1N5N - chain A; structure by X-ray diffraction, 1.80 A resolution.

== Chain A ==
Name: Peptide deformylase
Organism: Pseudomonas aeruginosa
Notes: EC 3.5.1.88
UniProt: Q9I7A8 (DEF_PSEAE); residues 1-168 here = UniProt positions 1-168
Sequence (180 residues; row label = number of the first residue in the row; numbers below 1 keep their minus sign (Met-11 is residue -11)):
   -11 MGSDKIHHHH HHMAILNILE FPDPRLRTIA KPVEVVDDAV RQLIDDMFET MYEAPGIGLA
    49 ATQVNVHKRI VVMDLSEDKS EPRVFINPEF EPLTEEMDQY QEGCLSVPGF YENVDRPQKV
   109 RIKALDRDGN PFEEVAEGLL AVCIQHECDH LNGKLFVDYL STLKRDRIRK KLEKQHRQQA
Unresolved in the structure: -11 to 0, 168
Sequence notes: expression tag (-11 to 0); engineered mutation Glu84 (Asp in Q9I7A8)
UniProt features mapped onto this chain:
  - active site: Glu135
  - binding site (Fe cation): Cys92, His134, His138
Ion coordination: Zn2+: Cys92, His134, His138

== Overview ==
Cys92, His134 and His138 coordinate Zn2+. From UniProt: active-site residue Glu135 and 3 Fe cation-binding
residues.
Chain A is Peptide deformylase (Pseudomonas aeruginosa); the structure, Crystal Structure of Peptide
Deformylase from Pseudomonas aeruginosa, was determined by X-ray diffraction together with 1LM4, 1LM6 and 1LME
from the same study.
